PDB entry 4CJA | X-ray diffraction, 2.65 A resolution | chains A and C of the 3 polymer chains in the assembly

== Chain A ==
Protein: Burrh
Organism: Burkholderia rhizoxinica
Amino-acid sequence (794 residues; row label = number of the first residue in the row):
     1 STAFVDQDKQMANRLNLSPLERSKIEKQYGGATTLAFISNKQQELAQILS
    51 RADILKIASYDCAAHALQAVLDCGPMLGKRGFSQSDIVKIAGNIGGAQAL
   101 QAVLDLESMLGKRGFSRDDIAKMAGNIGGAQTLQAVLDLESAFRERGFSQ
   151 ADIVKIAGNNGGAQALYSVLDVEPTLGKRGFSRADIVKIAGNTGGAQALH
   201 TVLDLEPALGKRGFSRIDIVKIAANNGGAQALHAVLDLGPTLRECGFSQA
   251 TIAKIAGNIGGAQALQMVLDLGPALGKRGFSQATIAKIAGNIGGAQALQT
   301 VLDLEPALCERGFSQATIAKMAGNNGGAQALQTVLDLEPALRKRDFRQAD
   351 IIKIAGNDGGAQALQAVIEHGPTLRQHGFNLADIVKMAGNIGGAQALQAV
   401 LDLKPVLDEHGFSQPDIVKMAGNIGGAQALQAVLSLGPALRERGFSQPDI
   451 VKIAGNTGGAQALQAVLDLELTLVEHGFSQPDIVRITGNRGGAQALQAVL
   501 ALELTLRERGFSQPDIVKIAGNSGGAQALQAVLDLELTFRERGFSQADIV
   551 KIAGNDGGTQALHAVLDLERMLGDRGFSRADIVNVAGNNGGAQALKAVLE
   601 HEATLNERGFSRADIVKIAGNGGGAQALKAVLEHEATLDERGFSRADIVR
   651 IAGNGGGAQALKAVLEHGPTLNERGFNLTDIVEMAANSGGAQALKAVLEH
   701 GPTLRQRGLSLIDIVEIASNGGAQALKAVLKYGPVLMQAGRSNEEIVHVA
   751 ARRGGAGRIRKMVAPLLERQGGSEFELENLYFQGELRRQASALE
Unresolved in the structure: 1-14, 768-794
What the authors report for this chain:
  - binding site for the 23-nt DNA strand: Thr193, Asn226, Thr457, Arg490, Arg753
  - contacts within the chain: Thr193-Asn226 (hydrogen bond)
  - specificity-determining residues: Thr193, Arg490
  - binding site for the 23-nt DNA strand (chain C): Arg490, Arg753

== Chain C ==
Molecule: 23-nt DNA strand
Sequence (23 nucleotides; numbered -1 to 21; the number before each row is that of its first residue; numbers below 1 keep their minus sign (DT-1 is residue -1)):
    -1 TATAACGTATTTGCTTCTCTTAA

== Interface between chain A and chain C ==
Pairs across the interface - 14 pairs, chain A then chain C:
  Lys89(A) with DT14(C), phosphate contact
  Lys155(A) with DC12(C), salt bridge to the phosphate
  Lys287(A) with DT8(C), salt bridge to the phosphate
  Lys320(A) with DA7(C), salt bridge to the phosphate
  Lys353(A) with DT6(C), salt bridge to the phosphate
  Lys419(A) with DC4(C), salt bridge to the phosphate
  Lys452(A) with DA3(C), salt bridge to the phosphate
  Arg485(A) with DA2(C), salt bridge to the phosphate
  Asn489(A) with DA2(C), hydrogen bond to the phosphate
  Arg490(A) with DC4(C), base contact; DG5(C), hydrogen bond to the base; DT6(C), hydrogen bond to the base
  Lys518(A) with DT1(C), phosphate contact
  Arg753(A) with DT-1(C), hydrogen bond to the base
Also at the interface, not in a pair above, chain A (20 interface residues in all): Lys56, Tyr60, Lys221, Ile292, Asn325, Lys386, Ile391, Asp556
Also at the interface, not in a pair above, chain C (15 interface residues in all): DT9, DT10, DG11, DC15

== Summary ==
20 residues of chain A and 15 residues of chain C are in contact; the contacts include 4 hydrogen bonds and 7
salt bridges. Among the polar pairs are Arg490(A)-DG5(C), Arg490(A)-DT6(C) and Arg753(A)-DT-1(C). From the
paper: a binding site for the 23-nt DNA strand at Thr193(A), Asn226(A) and Thr457(A) among others; a binding
site for the 23-nt DNA strand (chain C) at Arg490(A) and Arg753(A).
Chain A is Burrh (Burkholderia rhizoxinica) and chain C is a 23-nt DNA strand; the structure, BurrH
DNA-binding protein from Burkholderia rhizoxinica in complex with its target DNA, was determined by X-ray
diffraction, deposited together with 4CJ9.
